PDB entry 5CZ6 | X-ray diffraction, 2.70 A resolution | chains F and G of the 28 polymer chains in the assembly

# Chain F
Protein: Probable proteasome subunit alpha type-7
Organism: Saccharomyces cerevisiae (strain ATCC 204508 / S288c)
Notes: EC 3.4.25.1
UniProt: P21242 (PSA7_YEAST); residues -3 to 284 here correspond to UniProt positions 1-288 (UniProt number = residue number + 4)
Amino-acid sequence (288 residues; numbered -3 to 284; the number before each row is that of its first residue; numbers below 1 keep their minus sign (Met-3 is residue -3)):
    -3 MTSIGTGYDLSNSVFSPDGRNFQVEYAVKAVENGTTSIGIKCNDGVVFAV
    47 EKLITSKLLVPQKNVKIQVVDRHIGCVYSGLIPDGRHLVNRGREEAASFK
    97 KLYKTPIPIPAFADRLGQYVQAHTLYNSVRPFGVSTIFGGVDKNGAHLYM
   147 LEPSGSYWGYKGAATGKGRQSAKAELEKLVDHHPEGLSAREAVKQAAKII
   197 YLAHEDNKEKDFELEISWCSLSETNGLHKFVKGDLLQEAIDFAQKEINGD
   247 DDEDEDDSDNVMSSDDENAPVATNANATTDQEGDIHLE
Unresolved in the structure: -3 to 1, 245-284
Swiss-Prot annotation at these positions:
  - modified residue: Thr-2 (N-acetylthreonine)

# Chain G
Protein: Proteasome subunit alpha type-1
Organism: Saccharomyces cerevisiae (strain ATCC 204508 / S288c)
Notes: EC 3.4.25.1
UniProt: P21243 (PSA1_YEAST); residues -8 to 243 here correspond to UniProt positions 1-252 (UniProt number = residue number + 9)
Amino-acid sequence (252 residues; row label = number of the first residue in the row; numbers below 1 keep their minus sign (Met-8 is residue -8)):
    -8 MSGAAAASAAGYDRHITIFSPEGRLYQVEYAFKATNQTNINSLAVRGKDC
    42 TVVISQKKVPDKLLDPTTVSYIFCISRTIGMVVNGPIPDARNAALRAKAE
    92 AAEFRYKYGYDMPCDVLAKRMANLSQIYTQRAYMRPLGVILTFVSVDEEL
   142 GPSIYKTDPAGYYVGYKATATGPKQQEITTNLENHFKKSKIDHINEESWE
   192 KVVEFAITHMIDALGTEFSKNDLEVGVATKDKFFTLSAENIEERLVAIAE
   242 QD
Unresolved in the structure: -8 to 1, 243
Ion coordination: Mg2+: Thr8, Tyr119, Arg122, Met125

# Chain F / chain G interface
Pairs across the interface - 63 pairs, chain F then chain G:
  Thr2(F) - His6(G)
  Gly3(F) - His6(G)
  Tyr4(F) - Arg5(G)
  Tyr4(F) - His6(G)
  Tyr4(F) - Tyr21(G)
  Ser9(F) - Arg126(G)
  Val10(F) - His6(G)
  Val10(F) - Gln18(G)
  Phe11(F) - Gln18(G)  hydrogen bond (backbone-side chain)
  Phe11(F) - Tyr21(G)
  Phe11(F) - Ala22(G)  hydrophobic
  Phe11(F) - Ala25(G)  hydrophobic
  Phe11(F) - Arg126(G)
  Phe11(F) - Pro127(G)
  Ser12(F) - Tyr21(G)
  Pro13(F) - Tyr21(G)  hydrophobic
  Pro13(F) - Lys24(G)  hydrogen bond (backbone-side chain)
  Asp14(F) - Lys24(G)
  Gly15(F) - Tyr21(G)
  Gly15(F) - Ala25(G)
  Lys37(F) - Asp56(G)  salt bridge
  Asp110(F) - Arg82(G)
  Gln114(F) - Arg82(G)  hydrogen bond (side chain-backbone)
  Gln114(F) - Asn83(G)
  Gln114(F) - Leu86(G)
  Gln117(F) - Pro79(G)
  Gln117(F) - Asp80(G)
  Gln117(F) - Asn83(G)  hydrogen bond
  Gln117(F) - Arg126(G)
  Thr120(F) - Arg126(G)  hydrogen bond (backbone-side chain)
  Leu121(F) - Tyr124(G)
  Leu121(F) - Arg126(G)
  Leu121(F) - Leu128(G)  hydrophobic
  Tyr122(F) - Tyr124(G)
  Tyr122(F) - Met125(G)  hydrophobic
  Ser150(F) - Pro79(G)
  Gly151(F) - Pro79(G)
  Ser152(F) - Ile78(G)
  Ser152(F) - Pro79(G)
  Tyr153(F) - Arg82(G)  hydrogen bond (backbone-side chain)
  Trp154(F) - Leu55(G)  hydrophobic
  Trp154(F) - Thr59(G)
  Trp154(F) - Val60(G)  hydrophobic
  Trp154(F) - Ser61(G)
  Trp154(F) - Tyr62(G)
  Trp154(F) - Ile78(G)  hydrophobic
  Trp154(F) - Arg82(G)
  Gly155(F) - Leu55(G)
  Gly155(F) - Asp56(G)  hydrogen bond (backbone-backbone)
  Gly155(F) - Thr59(G)  hydrogen bond (backbone-side chain)
  Tyr156(F) - Leu54(G)
  Tyr156(F) - Leu55(G)
  Tyr156(F) - Asp56(G)
  Lys157(F) - Lys53(G)
  Lys157(F) - Leu54(G)  hydrogen bond (backbone-backbone)
  Lys157(F) - Leu55(G)
  Gly158(F) - Leu54(G)  hydrogen bond (backbone-backbone)
  Lys169(F) - Leu54(G)
  Leu172(F) - Leu54(G)  hydrophobic
  Glu173(F) - Lys53(G)
  Glu173(F) - Leu54(G)
  Val176(F) - Leu54(G)  hydrophobic
  Asp177(F) - Lys53(G)  salt bridge
Other interface residues (no listed pair), chain F (32 interface residues in all): Tyr145
Other interface residues (no listed pair), chain G (29 interface residues in all): Asp52, Pro57, Gly129

# In short
The interface between chain F and chain G involves 32 residues on one side and 29 on the other; the contacts
include 10 hydrogen bonds and 2 salt bridges. Polar contacts include Lys37(F)-Asp56(G), Asp177(F)-Lys53(G) and
Phe11(F)-Gln18(G). Thr8(G), Tyr119(G), Arg122(G) and Met125(G) form the Mg2+ site.
Here chain F is Probable proteasome subunit alpha type-7 and chain G is Proteasome subunit alpha type-1, both
from Saccharomyces cerevisiae (strain ATCC 204508 / S288c). Entry 5CZ6 (Yeast 20S proteasome beta5-T1A mutant
in complex with Syringolin A, propeptide expressed in trans) was determined by X-ray diffraction (same
publication as 5CZ4, 5CZ5, 5CZ7, 5CZ8, 5CZ9, 5CZA and 16 further entries).
